2YQ1 - chains C and D; structure by X-ray diffraction, 2.30 A resolution.

# Chain C (and D)
Name: ORF73
Source organism: Murid herpesvirus 4
Notes: fragment: c-terminal domain, residues 124-260; chain D of this document is another copy of the same molecule, construct and numbering; everything in this record applies to it too
Reference sequence: O41974 (O41974_MHV68); numbering as in UniProt (aligned over 124-260)
Sequence (139 residues; each row starts with the number of its first residue):
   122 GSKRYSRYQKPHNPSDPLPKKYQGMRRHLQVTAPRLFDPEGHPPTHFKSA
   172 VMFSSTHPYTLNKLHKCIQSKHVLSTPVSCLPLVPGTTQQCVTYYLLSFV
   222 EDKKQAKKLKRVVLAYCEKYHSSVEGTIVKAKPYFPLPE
Disordered / not traced: 122-129 (chain D: 122-129, 209-211)
Construct notes: expression tag (122-123)

# Chain C / chain D interface
Pairs across the interface (80; chain C residue first):
  Gln130(C) - Gln130(D)
  Gln130(C) - Ser200(D)  hydrogen bond
  Gln130(C) - Cys201(D)  hydrogen bond (backbone-side chain)
  Gln130(C) - Tyr215(D)
  Lys131(C) - Cys201(D)
  Pro132(C) - Cys201(D)
  Pro132(C) - Leu202(D)
  Pro132(C) - Pro203(D)  hydrophobic
  Pro132(C) - Leu204(D)
  Pro132(C) - Val213(D)
  His133(C) - Leu204(D)
  Pro135(C) - Leu204(D)
  Pro164(C) - Pro206(D)
  Met173(C) - Leu218(D)  hydrophobic
  Met173(C) - Phe256(D)  hydrophobic
  Met173(C) - Pro257(D)
  Ser175(C) - Pro257(D)
  Lys192(C) - Pro206(D)
  Leu195(C) - Pro203(D)  hydrophobic
  Leu195(C) - Leu204(D)
  Leu195(C) - Val205(D)  hydrophobic
  Leu195(C) - Pro206(D)
  Ser196(C) - Pro203(D)
  Thr197(C) - Cys201(D)
  Thr197(C) - Pro203(D)
  Pro198(C) - Ser200(D)
  Pro198(C) - Cys201(D)
  Val199(C) - Gln130(D)
  Ser200(C) - Gln130(D)  hydrogen bond
  Ser200(C) - Pro198(D)
  Cys201(C) - Gln130(D)  hydrogen bond (side chain-backbone)
  Cys201(C) - Lys131(D)
  Cys201(C) - Pro132(D)
  Cys201(C) - Thr197(D)
  Cys201(C) - Pro198(D)
  Leu202(C) - Pro132(D)
  Leu202(C) - Phe220(D)  hydrophobic
  Leu202(C) - Pro257(D)
  Leu202(C) - Leu258(D)  hydrophobic
  Pro203(C) - Leu195(D)  hydrophobic
  Pro203(C) - Ser196(D)
  Pro203(C) - Thr197(D)
  Pro203(C) - Phe220(D)
  Pro203(C) - Leu258(D)
  Leu204(C) - Leu195(D)
  Val205(C) - Pro259(D)  hydrophobic
  Pro206(C) - Lys192(D)
  Pro206(C) - Leu195(D)
  Gln211(C) - Pro259(D)
  Tyr216(C) - Thr197(D)
  Tyr216(C) - Tyr216(D)  hydrogen bond
  Leu218(C) - Met173(D)  hydrophobic
  Leu218(C) - Tyr216(D)
  Phe220(C) - Leu202(D)  hydrophobic
  Phe220(C) - Pro203(D)
  Thr248(C) - Tyr255(D)
  Thr248(C) - Pro257(D)
  Ile249(C) - Ala252(D)
  Ile249(C) - Lys253(D)  hydrogen bond (backbone-backbone)
  Val250(C) - Val250(D)  hydrophobic
  Val250(C) - Lys251(D)
  Val250(C) - Phe256(D)  hydrophobic
  Lys251(C) - Val250(D)
  Lys251(C) - Lys251(D)  hydrogen bond (backbone-backbone)
  Lys251(C) - Lys253(D)
  Ala252(C) - Thr248(D)
  Ala252(C) - Ile249(D)
  Lys253(C) - Thr248(D)
  Lys253(C) - Ile249(D)  hydrogen bond (backbone-backbone)
  Tyr255(C) - Thr248(D)
  Phe256(C) - Met173(D)  hydrophobic
  Phe256(C) - Val250(D)  hydrophobic
  Pro257(C) - Met173(D)  hydrophobic
  Pro257(C) - Ser175(D)
  Pro257(C) - Leu202(D)
  Pro257(C) - Thr248(D)
  Leu258(C) - Val205(D)  hydrophobic
  Pro259(C) - Pro203(D)
  Pro259(C) - Val205(D)
  Pro259(C) - Thr214(D)
Interface residues without a listed pair, chain C (39 interface residues in all): Ser191, Gly207, Val213
Interface residues without a listed pair, chain D (37 interface residues in all): His133, Pro135, Ser191

# Summary
Chain C and chain D form an interface of 39 and 37 residues respectively, with 8 hydrogen bonds. Among the
polar pairs are Gln130(C)-Ser200(D), Gln130(C)-Cys201(D) and Tyr216(C)-Tyr216(D).
Chain C and chain D are both ORF73 (Murid herpesvirus 4); the structure, MHV-68 LANA (ORF73) C-terminal
domain: triclinic crystal form, was determined by X-ray diffraction (same publication as 2YPZ and 2YQ0).
